8RS8 - chains A and E; structure by X-ray diffraction, 1.31 A resolution.

Chain A:
Molecule: Breast cancer type 1 susceptibility protein
Source organism: Homo sapiens
Notes: EC 2.3.2.27
Reference sequence: P38398 (BRCA1_HUMAN); residue numbers follow UniProt; this construct covers 1646-1859
Amino-acid sequence (217 residues; row label = number of the first residue in the row):
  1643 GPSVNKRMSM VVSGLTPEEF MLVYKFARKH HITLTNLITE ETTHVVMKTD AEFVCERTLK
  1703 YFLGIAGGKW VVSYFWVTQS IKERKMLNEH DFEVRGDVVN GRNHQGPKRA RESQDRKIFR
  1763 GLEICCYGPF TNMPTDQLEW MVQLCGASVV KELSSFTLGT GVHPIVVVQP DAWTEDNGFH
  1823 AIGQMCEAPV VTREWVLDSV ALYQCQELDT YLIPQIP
Unresolved in the structure: 1643-1649
Differences from the reference sequence: expression tag (1643-1645)
UniProt features mapped onto this chain:
  - natural variant: Ser1651 (S1651F: In BC; uncertain significance; S1651P: In BC; uncertain significance), Ser1655 (S1655F: In BC; uncertain significance), Thr1685 (T1685A: In BC; T1685I: In BROVCA1), His1686 (H1686Q: In BC; uncertain significance; H1686R: In BC; uncertain significance), Val1688 (deletion: In BC; uncertain significance), Met1689 (M1689R: In BC; uncertain significance), Lys1690 (K1690Q: In some patients with sporadic breast cancer; uncertain significance), Thr1691 (T1691I: In BC; uncertain significance), Asp1692 (D1692N: In ovarian cancer; uncertain significance), Cys1697 (C1697R: In OC), Arg1699 (R1699Q: In BC; R1699W: In BC, OC and FANCS), Gly1706 (G1706A: In BC; G1706E: In BC), 26 further natural variant entries in UniProt
  - mutagenesis: Ser1655 (S1655A: Abolishes interaction with BRIP1), Gly1656 (G1656D: No effect on affinity for a BRIP1 phosphopeptide), Phe1662 (F1662S: Does not abolish ABRAXAS1 binding, but abolishes formation of a heterotetramer with ABRAXAS1), Met1663 (M1663K: Does not abolish ABRAXAS1 binding, but abolishes formation of a heterotetramer with ABRAXAS1), Tyr1666 (Y1666A: Does not abolish ABRAXAS1 binding, but impairs formation of a heterotetramer with ABRAXAS1), Arg1670 (R1670E: Impairs formation of a heterotetramer with ABRAXAS1), Lys1671 (K1671E: Impairs formation of a heterotetramer with ABRAXAS1), Thr1700 (T1700A: Strongly reduces affinity for a BRIP1 phosphopeptide), Lys1702 (K1702M: Abolishes interaction with BRIP1), Gly1738 (G1738E: Abolishes interaction with BRIP1), Ser1755 (S1755A: No effect on in vitro phosphorylation by ATR), Arg1835 (R1835P: Mildly reduces affinity for a BRIP1 phosphopeptide), 1 further mutagenesis entry in UniProt
Reported in the primary citation:
  - specificity-determining residues: Glu1698

Chain E:
Molecule: Telomere-associated protein RIF1
Reference sequence: Q5UIP0 (RIF1_HUMAN); residues 2260-2270 here = UniProt positions 2260-2270
Amino-acid sequence (11 residues; numbered 2260 to 2270; the number before each row is that of its first residue):
  2260 SPGSRSPKFK S
Unresolved in the structure: 2260
Modified residues: Ser2265 (phosphoserine; SEP)
UniProt features mapped onto this chain:
  - modified residue: Ser2260 (Phosphoserine)
Reported in the primary citation:
  - specificity-determining residues: Lys2267, Lys2269
  - post-translational modification sites: Ser2265
  - mutagenesis - S2265E: abolished binding to BRCA1-BRCT
  - mutagenesis - S2265A: decreased growth in response to replication stress

Interface between chain A and chain E:
Residue-residue contacts - 25 pairs, chain A then chain E:
  Val1654(A) with Ser2265(E)
  Ser1655(A) with Ser2265(E)
  Gly1656(A) with Ser2263(E); Ser2265(E)
  Leu1657(A) with Gly2262(E); Ser2263(E)
  Thr1658(A) with Pro2261(E); Gly2262(E)
  Glu1698(A) with Lys2267(E), salt bridge
  Arg1699(A) with Lys2267(E); Phe2268(E), hydrogen bond (backbone-backbone); Lys2269(E), hydrogen bond (side chain-backbone)
  Thr1700(A) with Ser2265(E); Pro2266(E)
  Leu1701(A) with Phe2268(E)
  Lys1702(A) with Ser2265(E)
  Phe1704(A) with Phe2268(E), hydrophobic
  Val1741(A) with Phe2268(E); Lys2269(E); Ser2270(E)
  Asn1774(A) with Pro2266(E); Phe2268(E)
  Met1775(A) with Phe2268(E), hydrophobic
  Arg1835(A) with Phe2268(E)
  Glu1836(A) with Lys2269(E)
Other interface residues (no listed pair), chain A (19 interface residues in all): Pro1659, Thr1773, Leu1839
Interface features reported in the paper:
  - residue pairs: Glu1698(A)-Lys2267(E), Lys2269(E)-Glu1698(A)

Summary:
19 residues of chain A and 9 residues of chain E are in contact, with 2 hydrogen bonds and 1 salt bridge.
Polar contacts include Glu1698(A)-Lys2267(E), Arg1699(A)-Lys2269(E) and Arg1699(A)-Phe2268(E). The authors
report contacts between Glu1698(A) and Lys2267(E) and Lys2269(E) and Glu1698(A). The paper reports that S2265E
of chain E abolishes binding to BRCA1-BRCT; specificity determinants Glu1698(A) and Lys2267(E) among others.
Here chain A is Breast cancer type 1 susceptibility protein (Homo sapiens) and chain E is Telomere-associated
protein RIF1. Entry 8RS8 (Crystal structure of BRCA1 BRCTs in complex with a RIF1 phosphopeptide) was
determined by X-ray diffraction.
